PDB entry 7VIE | electron microscopy, 2.86 A resolution | chains E and D of the 5 polymer chains in the assembly

[Chain E]
Molecule: scFv16
Source organism: Mus musculus
Notes: antibody fragment or engineered binder
Chain sequence (251 residues; each row starts with the number of its first residue):
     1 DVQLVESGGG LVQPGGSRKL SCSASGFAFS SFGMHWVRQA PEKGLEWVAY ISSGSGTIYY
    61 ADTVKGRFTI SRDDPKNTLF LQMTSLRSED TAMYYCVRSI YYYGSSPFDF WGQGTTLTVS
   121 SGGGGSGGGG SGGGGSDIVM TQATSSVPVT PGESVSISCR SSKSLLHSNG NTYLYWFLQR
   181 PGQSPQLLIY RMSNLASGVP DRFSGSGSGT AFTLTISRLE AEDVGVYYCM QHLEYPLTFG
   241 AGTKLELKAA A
Unresolved in the structure: 122-133, 249-251
Cystine bridges: Cys-22/Cys-96, Cys-159/Cys-229

[Chain D]
Molecule: Guanine nucleotide-binding protein G(i) subunit alpha-1
Source organism: Homo sapiens
UniProtKB: P63096 (GNAI1_HUMAN); residue numbers follow UniProt; this construct covers 1-354
Chain sequence (354 residues; numbered 1 to 354; the number before each row is that of its first residue):
     1 MGCTLSAEDK AAVERSKMID RNLREDGEKA AREVKLLLLG AGESGKSTIV KQMKIIHEAG
    61 YSEEECKQYK AVVYSNTIQS IIAIIRAMGR LKIDFGDSAR ADDARQLFVL AGAAEEGFMT
   121 AELAGVIKRL WKDSGVQACF NRSREYQLND SAAYYLNDLD RIAQPNYIPT QQDVLRTRVK
   181 TTGIVETHFT FKDLHFKMFD VGGQRSERKK WIHCFEGVTA IIFCVALSDY DLVLAEDEEM
   241 NRMHESMKLF DSICNNKWFT DTSIILFLNK KDLFEEKIKK SPLTICYPEY AGSNTYEEAA
   301 AYIQCQFEDL NKRKDTKEIY THFTCATDTK NVQFVFDAVT DVIIKNNLKD CGLF
Unresolved in the structure: 1-2, 57-182, 237
Swiss-Prot annotation at these positions:
  - region: Lys-35 to Thr-48 (G1 motif), Asp-173 to Thr-181 (G2 motif), Phe-196 to Arg-205 (G3 motif), Ile-265 to Asp-272 (G4 motif), Thr-324 to Thr-329 (G5 motif)
  - binding site (GTP): Glu-43 to Thr-48, Ser-151, Leu-175 to Thr-181, Asp-200 to Gln-204, Asn-269 to Asp-272, Ala-326
  - binding site (Mg(2+)): Ser-47, Thr-181
  - modified residue: Arg-178 (ADP-ribosylarginine), Gln-204 (Deamidated glutamine), Cys-351 (ADP-ribosylcysteine)
  - lipidation: Gly-2 (N-myristoyl glycine), Cys-3 (S-palmitoyl cysteine)

[How chain E and chain D interact]
Contacting residue pairs - 25 pairs, chain E then chain D:
  Ser-52(E) with Glu-14(D), hydrogen bond
  Ser-53(E) with Glu-14(D); Met-18(D), hydrogen bond
  Gly-54(E) with Met-18(D)
  Gly-56(E) with Glu-14(D)
  Thr-57(E) with Glu-14(D), hydrogen bond
  Ile-100(E) with Arg-15(D)
  Tyr-101(E) with Glu-8(D); Ala-11(D), hydrophobic; Ala-12(D); Arg-15(D)
  Tyr-102(E) with Arg-15(D)
  His-167(E) with Thr-4(D), hydrogen bond (side chain-backbone); Ser-6(D), hydrogen bond
  Asn-169(E) with Ser-6(D), hydrogen bond; Asp-9(D), hydrogen bond
  Tyr-173(E) with Ser-6(D), hydrogen bond; Glu-8(D); Asp-9(D), hydrogen bond
  Tyr-175(E) with Glu-8(D), hydrogen bond
  Arg-191(E) with Glu-8(D), salt bridge
  His-232(E) with Ala-7(D); Glu-8(D)
  Leu-233(E) with Ala-7(D)
  Tyr-235(E) with Ala-7(D), hydrophobic
Other interface residues (no listed pair), chain E (19 interface residues in all): Ser-31, Pro-107, Ser-168
Other interface residues (no listed pair), chain D (11 interface residues in all): Leu-5

[Summary]
19 residues of chain E face 11 of chain D across their interface; the contacts include 10 hydrogen bonds and 1
salt bridge. Polar pairs include Arg-191(E)/Glu-8(D), Ser-52(E)/Glu-14(D) and Ser-53(E)/Met-18(D).
Here chain E is scFv16 (Mus musculus) and chain D is Guanine nucleotide-binding protein G(i) subunit alpha-1
(Homo sapiens). Entry 7VIE (Cryo-EM structure of Gi coupled Sphingosine 1-phosphate receptor bound with S1P)
was determined by electron microscopy, deposited together with 7VIF, 7VIG and 7VIH.
